2G5B - chains A and B of the 3 polymer chains in the assembly; structure by X-ray diffraction, 2.30 A resolution.

# Chain A
Name: 6A7 Fab Light Chain
From: Mus musculus
UniProtKB: Q58EU4 (Q58EU4_MOUSE); aligned to UniProt positions 46-241 over residues 22-211 (the alignment contains insertions or deletions, so no single offset holds)
Sequence (217 residues; row label = number of the first residue in the row; a row labelled like 30A-30F holds insertion residues (30A, then the next letters in order)):
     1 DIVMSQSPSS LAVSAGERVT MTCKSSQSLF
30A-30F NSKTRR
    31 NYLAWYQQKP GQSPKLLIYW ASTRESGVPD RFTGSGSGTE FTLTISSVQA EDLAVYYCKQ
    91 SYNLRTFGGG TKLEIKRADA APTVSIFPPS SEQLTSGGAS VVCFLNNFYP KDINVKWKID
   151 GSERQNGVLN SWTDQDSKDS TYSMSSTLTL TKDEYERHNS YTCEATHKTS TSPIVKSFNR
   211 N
Cystine bridges: Cys23-Cys88, Cys133-Cys193

# Chain B
Name: 6A7 Fab Heavy Chain
From: Mus musculus
UniProtKB: P84751 (HVCM5_MOUSE); aligned to UniProt positions 1-222 over residues 1-210 (the alignment contains insertions or deletions, so no single offset holds)
Sequence (222 residues; row label = number of the first residue in the row; note: 1 number in that range is skipped by the numbering (no residue carries it; nothing is unmodelled there); a row labelled like 52A-52E holds insertion residues (52A, then the next letters in order)):
     1 EVNLVESGGG LVQPGGSLRL SCATSGFTFI DNYMSWVRQP PGKALEWLGF IR
52A-52E NKVNG
    53 YTTEYGPSVK GRFTISRDDS QSILYLQMNT
   82A L
    83 RTEDSATYYC VRDNGSD
100A-100G YRWYFDV
   101 WGAGTTVTVS SAKTTPPSVY PLAPGSAAGT NSMVTLGCLV KGYFPEPVTV TWNSGSLSSG
   161 VHTFPAVLQS DLYTLSSSVT VPSSTWPSET VTCNVAHPAS STKVDKKIVP
Unresolved in the structure: 125-130
Cystine bridges: Cys22-Cys92, Cys138-Cys193
Covalently attached groups: N-acetylglucosamine (NAG) linked to Asn96

# How chain A and chain B interact
Pairs across the interface (76):
  Thr30D(A) - Tyr100A(B)
  Tyr32(A) - Tyr100A(B)  hydrogen bond (side chain-backbone)
  Tyr32(A) - Arg100B(B)
  Tyr32(A) - Trp100C(B)
  Tyr36(A) - Tyr100D(B)
  Tyr36(A) - Phe100E(B)  hydrogen bond (side chain-backbone)
  Tyr36(A) - Trp101(B)  hydrophobic
  Gln38(A) - Gln39(B)  hydrogen bond
  Gln38(A) - Tyr91(B)
  Ser43(A) - Tyr91(B)
  Ser43(A) - Gly102(B)  hydrogen bond (side chain-backbone)
  Ser43(A) - Ala103(B)
  Pro44(A) - Leu45(B)  hydrophobic
  Pro44(A) - Trp101(B)
  Leu46(A) - Tyr100D(B)  hydrophobic
  Leu46(A) - Phe100E(B)
  Tyr49(A) - Arg100B(B)  hydrogen bond
  Tyr49(A) - Tyr100D(B)  hydrophobic
  Trp50(A) - Asp99(B)
  Trp50(A) - Tyr100A(B)  hydrogen bond (side chain-backbone)
  Trp50(A) - Arg100B(B)  hydrogen bond (side chain-backbone)
  Tyr87(A) - Gln39(B)  hydrogen bond
  Tyr87(A) - Lys43(B)  hydrogen bond (side chain-backbone)
  Tyr87(A) - Ala44(B)
  Tyr87(A) - Leu45(B)  hydrophobic
  Lys89(A) - Tyr100D(B)
  Lys89(A) - Phe100E(B)
  Ser91(A) - Trp100C(B)  hydrogen bond (side chain-backbone)
  Leu94(A) - Trp47(B)  hydrophobic
  Leu94(A) - Glu56(B)
  Leu94(A) - Tyr57(B)
  Arg95(A) - Trp47(B)
  Arg95(A) - Phe50(B)
  Arg95(A) - Asp95(B)  salt bridge
  Arg95(A) - Trp100C(B)
  Arg95(A) - Phe100E(B)
  Phe97(A) - Val37(B)  hydrophobic
  Phe97(A) - Leu45(B)
  Phe97(A) - Trp47(B)
  Phe97(A) - Phe100E(B)  hydrophobic
  Gly99(A) - Ala44(B)
  Ser115(A) - Thr135(B)
  Phe117(A) - Leu122(B)
  Phe117(A) - Ala123(B)
  Phe117(A) - Pro124(B)
  Phe117(A) - Thr135(B)
  Pro118(A) - Ala123(B)
  Ser120(A) - Tyr120(B)
  Ser120(A) - Pro121(B)
  Glu122(A) - Tyr120(B)
  Glu122(A) - Pro121(B)
  Glu122(A) - Lys206(B)  salt bridge
  Gln123(A) - Lys141(B)
  Ser126(A) - Tyr120(B)
  Ser130(A) - Leu139(B)
  Val132(A) - Leu122(B)  hydrophobic
  Phe134(A) - Phe164(B)  hydrophobic
  Phe134(A) - Ser176(B)
  Phe134(A) - Ser178(B)
  Asn136(A) - His162(B)
  Asn136(A) - Phe164(B)
  Asn136(A) - Ser178(B)  hydrogen bond
  Asn137(A) - His162(B)  hydrogen bond
  Leu159(A) - Gln169(B)
  Asn160(A) - Val167(B)
  Ser161(A) - Phe164(B)
  Ser161(A) - Pro165(B)  hydrogen bond (side chain-backbone)
  Trp162(A) - Pro165(B)
  Thr163(A) - Thr163(B)
  Thr163(A) - Phe164(B)
  Asp166(A) - His162(B)
  Ser173(A) - His162(B)  hydrogen bond
  Ser173(A) - Phe164(B)
  Met174(A) - Phe164(B)
  Ser175(A) - Phe164(B)
  Ser175(A) - Ser176(B)  hydrogen bond
Interface residues without a listed pair, chain A (43 interface residues in all): Lys30C, Gln42, Glu55, Gly98, Lys168, Thr179
Interface residues without a listed pair, chain B (44 interface residues in all): Ser35, Glu46, Asp100F, Leu136, Gly137, Ser159, Ser177

# In short
43 residues of chain A face 44 of chain B across their interface, with 15 hydrogen bonds and 2 salt bridges.
Polar pairs include Arg95(A)-Asp95(B), Glu122(A)-Lys206(B) and Tyr32(A)-Tyr100A(B). N-acetylglucosamine is
covalently linked to Asn96(B).
Here chain A is 6A7 Fab Light Chain and chain B is 6A7 Fab Heavy Chain, both from Mus musculus. Entry 2G5B
(Crystal Structure of the anti-Bax monoclonal antibody 6A7 and a Bax peptide) was determined by X-ray
diffraction.
